6N3H - chain A; structure by X-ray diffraction, 2.60 A resolution.

# Chain A
Protein: Influenza virus NS1A-binding protein
From: Homo sapiens
UniProtKB: Q9Y6Y0 (NS1BP_HUMAN); residues 321-642 here = UniProt positions 321-642
Sequence (331 residues; each row starts with the number of its first residue):
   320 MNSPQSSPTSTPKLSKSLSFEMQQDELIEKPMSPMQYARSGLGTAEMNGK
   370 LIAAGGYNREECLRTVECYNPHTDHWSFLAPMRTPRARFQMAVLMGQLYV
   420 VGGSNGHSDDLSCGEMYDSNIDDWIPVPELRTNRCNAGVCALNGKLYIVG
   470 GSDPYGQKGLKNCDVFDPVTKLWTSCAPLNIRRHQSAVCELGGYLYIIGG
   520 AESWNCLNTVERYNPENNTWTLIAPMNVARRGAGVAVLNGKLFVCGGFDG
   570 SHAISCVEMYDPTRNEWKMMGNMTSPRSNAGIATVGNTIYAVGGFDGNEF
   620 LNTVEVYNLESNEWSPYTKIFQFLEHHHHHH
Not modelled in the structure: 320-346
Sequence notes: initiating methionine (320); expression tag (643-650)
Curated features (UniProtKB/Swiss-Prot):
  - modified residue (Phosphoserine): Ser-322, Ser-336, Ser-338
  - natural variant: Arg-358 to Phe-642 (deletion: In IMD70; uncertain significance), Trp-633 to Phe-642 (deletion: In IMD70; uncertain significance)

# Summary
Chain A is Influenza virus NS1A-binding protein (Homo sapiens); the structure, Crystal structure of Kelch
domain of the human NS1 binding protein, was determined by X-ray diffraction (same publication as 6N34).
